9MX8 - chains A and E of the 5 polymer chains in the assembly; structure by X-ray diffraction, 3.15 A resolution.

== Chain A ==
Name: Friend leukemia integration 1 transcription factor
From: Homo sapiens
Notes: fragment: DNA-binding domain (residues 259-375)
Reference sequence: Q01543 (FLI1_HUMAN); residue numbers follow UniProt; this construct covers 259-375
Amino-acid sequence (121 residues; each row starts with the number of its first residue):
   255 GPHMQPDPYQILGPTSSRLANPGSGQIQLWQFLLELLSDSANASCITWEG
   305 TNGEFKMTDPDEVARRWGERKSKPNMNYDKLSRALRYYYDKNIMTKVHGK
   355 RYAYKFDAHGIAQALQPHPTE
Not modelled in the structure: 255-261, 275-280, 374-375
Construct notes: expression tag (255-258); engineered mutation Ala362 (Phe in Q01543)
Curated features (UniProtKB/Swiss-Prot):
  - DNA-binding region: Ile281 to Asp361 (ETS)

== Chain E ==
Molecule: 19-nt DNA strand
Sequence (19 nucleotides; numbered -3 to 15; the number before each row is that of its first residue; numbers below 1 keep their minus sign (DG-3 is residue -3)):
    -3 GACCGGAAGGAAGGAAGTG

== Chain A / chain E interface ==
Pairs across the interface (15; chain A residue first):
  Tyr332(A) - DA7(E)  hydrogen bond to the phosphate
  Arg337(A) - DG9(E)  hydrogen bond to the base
  Arg337(A) - DG10(E)  hydrogen bond to the base
  Arg340(A) - DA8(E)  hydrogen bond to the base
  Arg340(A) - DG9(E)  hydrogen bond to the base
  Tyr341(A) - DA11(E)  hydrogen bond to the base
  Tyr341(A) - DA12(E)  base contact
  Tyr343(A) - DA8(E)  hydrogen bond to the phosphate
  Lys350(A) - DA7(E)  salt bridge to the phosphate
  Lys350(A) - DA8(E)  phosphate contact
  Lys354(A) - DA7(E)  phosphate contact
  Arg355(A) - DG6(E)  sugar contact
  Arg355(A) - DA7(E)  phosphate contact
  Tyr356(A) - DG6(E)  hydrogen bond to the phosphate
  Tyr356(A) - DA7(E)  hydrogen bond to the phosphate
Also at the interface, not in a pair above, chain A (11 interface residues in all): Asp333, Tyr358
Also at the interface, not in a pair above, chain E (8 interface residues in all): DG5

== Summary ==
11 residues of chain A face 8 of chain E across their interface, with 9 hydrogen bonds and 1 salt bridge.
Among the polar pairs are Arg337(A)-DG9(E), Arg337(A)-DG10(E) and Arg340(A)-DA8(E). Curated annotation
(UniProt) lists a DNA-binding region on chain A.
Here chain A is Friend leukemia integration 1 transcription factor (Homo sapiens) and chain E is a 19-nt DNA
strand. Entry 9MX8 (Crystal structure of the DNA binding domain of FLI1 in complex with a DNA containing three
...) was determined by X-ray diffraction together with 9CP6, 9MWY, 9MX9 and 9MXA from the same study.
